Entry 6X3T (electron microscopy, 2.55 A resolution); this record covers chains L and K of the 9 polymer chains in the assembly.

# Chain L
Protein: Kappa Fab Light Chain
Source organism: Mus musculus
Notes: antibody fragment or engineered binder
Chain sequence (213 residues; each row starts with the number of its first residue):
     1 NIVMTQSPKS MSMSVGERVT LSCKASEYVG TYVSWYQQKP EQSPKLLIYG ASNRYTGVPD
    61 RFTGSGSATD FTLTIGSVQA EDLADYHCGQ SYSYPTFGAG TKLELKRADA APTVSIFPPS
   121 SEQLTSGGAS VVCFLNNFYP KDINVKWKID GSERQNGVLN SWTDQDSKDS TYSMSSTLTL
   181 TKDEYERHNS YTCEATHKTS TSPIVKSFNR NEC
Unresolved in the structure: 107-213
Disulfides: C23-C88

# Chain K
Protein: IgG2b Fab Heavy Chain
Source organism: Mus musculus
Notes: antibody fragment or engineered binder
Chain sequence (454 residues; numbered 1 to 454; the number before each row is that of its first residue):
     1 EVQLQQSGAE LVKPGASVKL SCTASGFNIK DTYMYWVKQR PEQGLEWIGR IDPANGDTKY
    61 DPKFQGKATI TTDTFSNTAY LQLSSLTSED TAVYYCARKG LRWAMDYWGQ GTSVTVSTAK
   121 TTPPSVYPLA PGCGDTTGSS VTLGCLVKGY FPESVTVTWN SGSLSSSVHT FPALLQSGLY
   181 TMSSSVTVPS STWPSQTVTC SVAHPASSTT VDKKLEPSGP ISTINPCPPC KECHKCPAPN
   241 LEGGPSVFIF PPNIKDVLMI SLTPKVTCVV VDVSEDDPDV QISWFVNNVE VHTAQTQTHR
   301 EDYNSTIRVV STLPIQHQDW MSGKEFKCKV NNKDLPSPIE RTISKIKGLV RAPQVYILPP
   361 PAEQLSRKDV SLTCLVVGFN PGDISVEWTS NGHTEENYKD TAPVLDSDGS YFIYSKLNMK
   421 TSKWEKTDSF SCNVRHEGLK NYYLKKTISR SPGK
Unresolved in the structure: 1, 119-454
Disulfides: C22-C96

# How chain L and chain K interact
Pairs across the interface (30):
  T31(L) - R102(K)  hydrogen bond
  Y32(L) - R102(K)
  S34(L) - A104(K)
  Y36(L) - A104(K)
  Y36(L) - M105(K)  hydrogen bond (side chain-backbone)
  Y36(L) - W108(K)
  Q38(L) - Q39(K)  hydrogen bond
  Q38(L) - Y95(K)
  Q42(L) - Y95(K)
  S43(L) - Y95(K)
  S43(L) - G109(K)  hydrogen bond (side chain-backbone)
  P44(L) - L45(K)  hydrophobic
  P44(L) - W108(K)
  L46(L) - A104(K)  hydrophobic
  L46(L) - M105(K)
  L46(L) - D106(K)
  Y49(L) - L101(K)  hydrophobic
  Y49(L) - R102(K)
  Y49(L) - A104(K)  hydrophobic
  Y55(L) - D106(K)
  Y55(L) - Y107(K)
  S91(L) - W103(K)  hydrogen bond (side chain-backbone)
  Y94(L) - W47(K)  hydrophobic
  Y94(L) - K59(K)
  P95(L) - Y35(K)  hydrophobic
  P95(L) - W47(K)
  P95(L) - M105(K)  hydrophobic
  F97(L) - L45(K)
  F97(L) - M105(K)  hydrophobic
  A99(L) - G44(K)
Other interface residues (no listed pair), chain L (19 interface residues in all): G50, H87, G98
Other interface residues (no listed pair), chain K (19 interface residues in all): V37, Q43, E46

# Summary
The chain L/chain K interface involves 19 residues from each chain, with 5 hydrogen bonds. Polar pairs include
T31(L)-R102(K), Y36(L)-M105(K) and Q38(L)-Q39(K).
Here chain L is Kappa Fab Light Chain and chain K is IgG2b Fab Heavy Chain, both from Mus musculus. Entry 6X3T
(Human GABAA receptor alpha1-beta2-gamma2 subtype in complex with GABA plus propofol) was determined by
electron microscopy (same publication as 6X3S, 6X3U, 6X3V, 6X3W, 6X3X, 6X3Z and 6X40).
